8BWD - chain A; structure by X-ray diffraction, 2.63 A resolution.

Chain A:
Name: Twisted gastrulation protein homolog 1
Organism: Homo sapiens
UniProt: Q9GZX9 (TWSG1_HUMAN); numbering as in UniProt (aligned over 26-223)
Amino-acid sequence (210 residues; numbered 23 to 232; the number before each row is that of its first residue):
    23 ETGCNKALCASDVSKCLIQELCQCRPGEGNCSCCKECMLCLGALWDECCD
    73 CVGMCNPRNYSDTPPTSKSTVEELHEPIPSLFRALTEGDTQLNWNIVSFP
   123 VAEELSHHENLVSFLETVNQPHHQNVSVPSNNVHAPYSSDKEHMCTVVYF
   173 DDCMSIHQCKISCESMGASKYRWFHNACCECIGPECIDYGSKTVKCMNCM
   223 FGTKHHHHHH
Disordered / not traced: 23-24, 128-164, 226-232
Differences from the reference sequence: expression tag (23-25, 224-232)
Disulfide bonds: C26-C73, C31-C70, C38-C62, C44-C59, C46-C55, C53-C56, C71-C77, C167-C208, C175-C221, C181-C201, C185-C203, C200-C218
UniProt features mapped onto this chain:
  - glycosylation (N-linked (GlcNAc...) asparagine): N52, N81
What the authors report for this chain:
  - mutagenesis - I40A (Kd 454.4 uM): decreased binding to BMP7
  - mutagenesis - I40A: abolished binding to BMP2
  - mutagenesis - D34A: unchanged binding to BMP7
  - mutagenesis - I40A, I40E: abolished signaling in response to BMP7
  - mutagenesis - I40A, I40E: decreased growth in response to organoid survival
  - mutagenesis - D34A: unchanged binding to BMP2

Overview:
The paper reports that I40A and I40E abolish signaling in response to BMP7; I40A and I40E reduce growth in
response to organoid survival.
Chain A is Twisted gastrulation protein homolog 1 (Homo sapiens); the structure, Crystal structure of human
Twisted gastrulation protein homolog 1 (TWSG1), crystal form 1, was determined by X-ray diffraction together
with 8BWA, 8BWI, 8BWL, 8BWM and 8BWN from the same study.
